7I1L - chains A and B; structure by X-ray diffraction, 1.81 A resolution.

Chain A:
Protein: Serine protease subunit NS2B
From: Zika virus
UniProt: Q32ZE1 (POLG_ZIKV); residues 46-89 here correspond to UniProt positions 1414-1457 (UniProt number = residue number + 1368)
Amino-acid sequence (46 residues; row label = number of the first residue in the row):
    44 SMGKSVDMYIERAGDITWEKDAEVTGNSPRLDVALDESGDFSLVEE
Unresolved in the structure: 44-49, 89
Differences from the reference sequence: expression tag (44-45)

Chain B:
Protein: Serine protease NS3
From: Zika virus
Notes: EC 3.4.21.91, 3.6.1.15, 3.6.4.13
UniProt: Q32ZE1 (POLG_ZIKV); residues 11-177 here correspond to UniProt positions 1509-1675 (UniProt number = residue number + 1498)
Amino-acid sequence (168 residues; row label = number of the first residue in the row):
    10 MKEVKKGETTDGVYRVMTRRLLGSTQVGVGVMQEGVFHTMWHVTKGAALR
    60 SGEGRLDPYWGDVKQDLVSYCGPWKLDAAWDGLSEVQLLAVPPGERAKNI
   110 QTLPGIFKTKDGDIGAVALDYPAGTSGSPILDKCGRVIGLYGNGVVIKNG
   160 SYVSAITQGKREEETPVE
Unresolved in the structure: 10-15, 172-177
Disulfides: Cys-143 forms a disulfide with the same residue of a neighbouring copy of this chain
Differences from the reference sequence: initiating methionine (10); conflict Lys-107 (Arg1605 in Q32ZE1)
Ligand contacts: N-(5-amino-2-methylphenyl)-3-methylbenzamide (A1BXE): His-51, Asp-75, Tyr-130, Pro-131, Ala-132, Ser-135, Tyr-150, Gly-151, Asn-152, Tyr-161
UniProt features mapped onto this chain:
  - active site (Charge relay system): His-51, Asp-75, Ser-135

Interface between chain A and chain B:
Pairs across the interface (95; chain A residue first):
  Asp-50(A) / Arg-59(B)
  Met-51(A) / Met-26(B)
  Met-51(A) / Val-52(B)
  Met-51(A) / Thr-53(B)
  Met-51(A) / Leu-58(B)
  Met-51(A) / Arg-59(B)  hydrogen bond (backbone-backbone)
  Tyr-52(A) / Arg-24(B)
  Tyr-52(A) / Val-25(B)
  Tyr-52(A) / Met-26(B)  hydrogen bond (backbone-backbone)
  Tyr-52(A) / Arg-28(B)
  Tyr-52(A) / Ser-33(B)
  Tyr-52(A) / Arg-59(B)
  Ile-53(A) / Tyr-23(B)  hydrophobic
  Ile-53(A) / Arg-24(B)
  Ile-53(A) / Met-41(B)  hydrophobic
  Ile-53(A) / Phe-46(B)  hydrophobic
  Ile-53(A) / Arg-59(B)  hydrogen bond (backbone-backbone)
  Ile-53(A) / Ser-60(B)
  Ile-53(A) / Leu-65(B)  hydrophobic
  Glu-54(A) / Tyr-23(B)
  Glu-54(A) / Arg-24(B)  hydrogen bond (backbone-backbone)
  Arg-55(A) / Glu-17(B)
  Arg-55(A) / Thr-19(B)
  Arg-55(A) / Asp-20(B)  hydrogen bond (side chain-backbone)
  Arg-55(A) / Gly-21(B)
  Arg-55(A) / Val-22(B)
  Arg-55(A) / Tyr-23(B)
  Ala-56(A) / Val-22(B)  hydrogen bond (backbone-backbone)
  Ala-56(A) / Val-100(B)  hydrophobic
  Ala-56(A) / Ala-106(B)
  Gly-57(A) / Gly-21(B)
  Gly-57(A) / Val-22(B)  hydrogen bond (backbone-backbone)
  Asp-58(A) / Leu-98(B)
  Ile-59(A) / Gly-21(B)
  Ile-59(A) / Val-40(B)  hydrophobic
  Ile-59(A) / Leu-140(B)  hydrophobic
  Ile-59(A) / Gly-144(B)
  Ile-59(A) / Val-146(B)  hydrophobic
  Thr-60(A) / Asn-108(B)  hydrogen bond (backbone-side chain)
  Thr-60(A) / Leu-140(B)
  Trp-61(A) / Glu-94(B)
  Trp-61(A) / Val-95(B)  hydrophobic
  Trp-61(A) / Gln-96(B)
  Trp-61(A) / Gln-110(B)
  Trp-61(A) / Leu-140(B)
  Trp-61(A) / Asp-141(B)
  Trp-61(A) / Lys-142(B)
  Glu-62(A) / Gln-96(B)  hydrogen bond (backbone-side chain)
  Glu-62(A) / Asn-108(B)
  Ala-65(A) / Gln-96(B)
  Ala-65(A) / Asn-108(B)
  Glu-66(A) / Asn-108(B)
  Glu-66(A) / Ile-109(B)
  Glu-66(A) / Gln-110(B)  hydrogen bond (backbone-backbone)
  Val-67(A) / Glu-94(B)
  Val-67(A) / Gln-110(B)
  Thr-68(A) / Ile-109(B)
  Thr-68(A) / Gln-110(B)  hydrogen bond (backbone-backbone)
  Thr-68(A) / Thr-111(B)  hydrogen bond (backbone-side chain)
  Gly-69(A) / Thr-111(B)  hydrogen bond (backbone-side chain)
  Gly-69(A) / Ala-127(B)
  Asn-70(A) / Thr-111(B)
  Asn-70(A) / Leu-112(B)
  Asn-70(A) / Ala-127(B)
  Ser-71(A) / Leu-112(B)  hydrogen bond (side chain-backbone)
  Ser-71(A) / Pro-113(B)  hydrogen bond (side chain-backbone)
  Ser-71(A) / Gly-114(B)
  Pro-72(A) / Gly-114(B)
  Pro-72(A) / Ile-115(B)  hydrogen bond (backbone-backbone)
  Pro-72(A) / Ala-127(B)
  Arg-73(A) / Ile-115(B)
  Arg-73(A) / Lys-117(B)
  Leu-74(A) / Ile-115(B)  hydrogen bond (backbone-backbone)
  Leu-74(A) / Phe-116(B)
  Leu-74(A) / Lys-117(B)  hydrogen bond (backbone-backbone)
  Leu-74(A) / Ile-156(B)  hydrophobic
  Leu-74(A) / Val-162(B)  hydrophobic
  Asp-75(A) / Lys-117(B)
  Val-76(A) / Phe-116(B)  hydrophobic
  Val-76(A) / Lys-117(B)  hydrogen bond (backbone-backbone)
  Val-76(A) / Thr-118(B)
  Leu-78(A) / Lys-73(B)
  Asp-79(A) / Lys-73(B)
  Ser-81(A) / Val-72(B)
  Gly-82(A) / Val-72(B)
  Gly-82(A) / Lys-73(B)
  Gly-82(A) / Asn-152(B)  hydrogen bond (backbone-side chain)
  Phe-84(A) / Phe-116(B)  hydrophobic
  Phe-84(A) / Ile-123(B)  hydrophobic
  Phe-84(A) / Asn-152(B)
  Phe-84(A) / Gly-153(B)
  Phe-84(A) / Ala-164(B)  hydrophobic
  Ser-85(A) / Val-154(B)
  Leu-86(A) / Val-154(B)  hydrophobic
  Leu-86(A) / Val-155(B)
Interface residues without a listed pair, chain A (33 interface residues in all): Glu-80
Interface residues without a listed pair, chain B (59 interface residues in all): Thr-27, Val-36, Ala-57, Lys-107, Leu-128, Pro-138

Summary:
33 residues of chain A and 59 residues of chain B are in contact; the contacts include 20 hydrogen bonds.
Polar pairs include Arg-55(A)/Asp-20(B), Thr-60(A)/Asn-108(B) and Glu-62(A)/Gln-96(B). Bound to chain B:
N-(5-amino-2-methylphenyl)-3-methylbenzamide. Curated annotation (UniProt) lists 3 active-site residues on
chain B.
Chain A is Serine protease subunit NS2B and chain B is Serine protease NS3, both from Zika virus; the
structure, PanDDA analysis group deposition -- Crystal Structure of ZIKV NS2B-NS3 protease in complex with
MFP-0000865-003-002, was determined by X-ray diffraction.
